PDB entry 6MHZ | electron microscopy, 4.10 A resolution (low resolution: residue-level contacts below are approximate; hydrogen-bond / salt-bridge calls are withheld) | chains B and F of the 4 polymer chains in the assembly

Chain B:
Name: Lipopolysaccharide export system ATP-binding protein LptB
Organism: Escherichia coli (strain K12)
Notes: EC 3.6.3.-
UniProtKB: P0A9V1 (LPTB_ECOLI); numbering as in UniProt (aligned over 1-241)
Chain sequence (251 residues; row label = number of the first residue in the row; numbers below 1 keep their minus sign (Met-9 is residue -9)):
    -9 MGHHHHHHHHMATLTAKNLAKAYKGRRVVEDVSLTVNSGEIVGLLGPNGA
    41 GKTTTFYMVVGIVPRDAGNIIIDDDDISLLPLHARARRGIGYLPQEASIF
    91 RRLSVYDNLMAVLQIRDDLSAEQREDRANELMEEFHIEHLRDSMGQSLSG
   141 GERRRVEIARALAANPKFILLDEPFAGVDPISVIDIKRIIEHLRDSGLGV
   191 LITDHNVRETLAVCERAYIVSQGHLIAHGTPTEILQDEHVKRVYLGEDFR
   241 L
Not modelled in the structure: -9 to 1, 237-241
Construct notes: expression tag (-9 to 0)
Swiss-Prot annotation at these positions:
  - binding site (ATP): Gly36 to Thr43
Residues lining bound ligands:
  - ADP orthovanadate (AOV), molecule 1: Lys11, Tyr13, Arg16, Val18, Pro37, Asn38, Gly39, Ala40, Gly41, Lys42, Thr43, Thr44, Tyr47, Gln85, Glu163, Thr193, His195
  - ADP orthovanadate (AOV), molecule 2: Leu130, Ser137, Leu138, Ser139, Gly140, Gly141, Glu142, Gly167, Val168, Asp169

Chain F:
Name: Lipopolysaccharide export system permease protein LptF
Organism: Escherichia coli (strain K12)
UniProtKB: P0AF98 (LPTF_ECOLI); residues 1-366 here = UniProt positions 1-366
Chain sequence (366 residues; each row starts with the number of its first residue):
     1 MIIIRYLVRETLKSQLAILFILLLIFFCQKLVRILGAAVDGDIPANLVLS
    51 LLGLGVPEMAQLILPLSLFLGLLMTLGKLYTESEITVMHACGLSKAVLVK
   101 AAMILAVFTAIVAAVNVMWAGPWSSRHQDEVLAEAKANPGMAALAQGQFQ
   151 QATNGSSVLFIESVDGSDFKDVFLAQIRPKGNARPSVVVADSGHLTQLRD
   201 GSQVVTLNQGTRFEGTALLRDFRITDFQDYQAIIGHQAVALDPNDTDQMD
   251 MRTLWNTDTDRARAELNWRITLVFTVFMMALMVVPLSVVNPRQGRVLSML
   301 PAMLLYLLFFLIQTSLKSNGGKGKLDPTLWMWTVNLIYLALAIVLNLWDT
   351 VPVRRLRASFSRKGAV
Not modelled in the structure: 1-5, 131-264, 350-366
What the authors report for this chain:
  - mutagenesis - R33E: abolished growth

Interface between chain B and chain F:
Contacting residue pairs - 21 pairs, chain B then chain F:
  Leu72(B) with Thr86(F); His89(F)
  His73(B) with His89(F); Gly92(F); Leu93(F)
  Ala76(B) with Ala90(F)
  Arg77(B) with Gly92(F)
  Pro84(B) with Val87(F)
  Glu86(B) with Ser83(F)
  Ala87(B) with Glu82(F)
  Ser88(B) with Ser83(F); Glu84(F); Val87(F)
  Ile89(B) with Glu84(F)
  Phe90(B) with Glu84(F); Met88(F)
  Arg91(B) with Glu82(F)
  Arg92(B) with Glu10(F)
  Val102(B) with Cys91(F)
  Ile105(B) with Leu93(F)
  Arg150(B) with Val87(F)
Other interface residues (no listed pair), chain B (17 interface residues in all): Tyr47, Ile52
Other interface residues (no listed pair), chain F (13 interface residues in all): Arg292

Summary:
Chain B and chain F form an interface of 17 and 13 residues respectively. Ligands of chain B: ADP
orthovanadate. From UniProt: 8 ATP-binding residues on chain B. From the paper: R33E of chain F abolishes
growth.
Here chain B is Lipopolysaccharide export system ATP-binding protein LptB and chain F is Lipopolysaccharide
export system permease protein LptF, both from Escherichia coli (strain K12). Entry 6MHZ (Vanadate trapped
Cryo-EM Structure of E.coli LptB2FG Transporter) was determined by electron microscopy (same publication as
6MHU, 6MI7 and 6MI8).
